PDB entry 1W7A | X-ray diffraction, 2.27 A resolution | chains A and E of the 4 polymer chains in the assembly

== Chain A ==
Molecule: DNA mismatch repair protein muts
From: Escherichia coli
UniProt: P23909 (MUTS_ECOLI); residues 1-800 here = UniProt positions 1-800
Sequence (800 residues; row label = number of the first residue in the row):
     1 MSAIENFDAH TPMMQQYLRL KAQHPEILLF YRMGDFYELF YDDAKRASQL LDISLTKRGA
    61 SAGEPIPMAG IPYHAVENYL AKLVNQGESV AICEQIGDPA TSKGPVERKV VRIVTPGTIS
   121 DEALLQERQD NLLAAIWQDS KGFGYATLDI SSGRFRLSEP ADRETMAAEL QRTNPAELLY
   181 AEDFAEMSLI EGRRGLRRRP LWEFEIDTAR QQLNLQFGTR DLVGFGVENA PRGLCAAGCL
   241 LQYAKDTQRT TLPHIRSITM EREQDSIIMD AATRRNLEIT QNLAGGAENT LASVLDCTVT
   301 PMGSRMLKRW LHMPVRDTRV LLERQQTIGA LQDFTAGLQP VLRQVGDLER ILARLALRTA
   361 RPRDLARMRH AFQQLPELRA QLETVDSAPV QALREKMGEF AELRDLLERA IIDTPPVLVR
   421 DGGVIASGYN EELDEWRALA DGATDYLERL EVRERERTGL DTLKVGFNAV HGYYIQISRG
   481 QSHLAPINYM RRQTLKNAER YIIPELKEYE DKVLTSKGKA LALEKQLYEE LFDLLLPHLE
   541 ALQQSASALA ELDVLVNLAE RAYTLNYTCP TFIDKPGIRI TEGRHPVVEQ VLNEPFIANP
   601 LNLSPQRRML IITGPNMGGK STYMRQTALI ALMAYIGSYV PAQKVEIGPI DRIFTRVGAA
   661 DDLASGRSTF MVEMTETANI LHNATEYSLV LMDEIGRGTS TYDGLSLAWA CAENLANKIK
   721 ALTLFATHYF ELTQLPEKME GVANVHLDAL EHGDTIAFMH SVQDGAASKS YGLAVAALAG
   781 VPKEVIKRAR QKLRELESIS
Unresolved in the structure: 1, 660-667
Bound ions: Mg2+: Ser621 (together with ATP)
Ligand contacts: ATP (adenosine-5'-triphosphate): Val588, Leu592, Pro595, Phe596, Ile597, Asn599, Pro615, Asn616, Met617, Gly618, Gly619, Lys620, Ser621, Thr622, Glu694, His760
Curated features (UniProtKB/Swiss-Prot):
  - binding site (ATP): Gly614 to Ser621

== Chain E ==
Molecule: 30-nt DNA strand
Sequence (30 nucleotides; each row starts with the number of its first residue):
     1 AGCTGCCAGG CACCAGTGTC AGCGTCCTAT
Unresolved in the structure: 19-30

== Interface between chain A and chain E ==
Residue-residue contacts - 28 pairs, chain A then chain E:
  Thr11(A) with DA12(E), phosphate contact; DC13(E), phosphate contact
  Pro12(A) with DA12(E), phosphate contact
  Met13(A) with DC11(E), phosphate contact; DA12(E), hydrogen bond to the phosphate
  Met33(A) with DG9(E), hydrogen bond to the base; DG10(E), sugar contact; DC11(E), sugar contact
  Gly34(A) with DG9(E), phosphate contact; DG10(E), hydrogen bond to the sugar
  Asp35(A) with DA8(E), sugar contact; DG9(E), hydrogen bond to the sugar
  Phe36(A) with DA8(E), base contact; DG9(E), base contact
  Glu38(A) with DG9(E), base contact; DG10(E), hydrogen bond to the base
  Arg58(A) with DG10(E), base contact; DC11(E), hydrogen bond to the base; DA12(E), hydrogen bond to the sugar
  Ala60(A) with DC13(E), phosphate contact
  Ser61(A) with DC13(E), hydrogen bond to the phosphate; DC14(E), phosphate contact
  Gln95(A) with DG10(E), phosphate contact
  Pro99(A) with DG10(E), phosphate contact
  Pro105(A) with DC11(E), phosphate contact
  Val106(A) with DC11(E), hydrogen bond to the phosphate
  Arg108(A) with DG10(E), hydrogen bond to the phosphate; DC11(E), salt bridge to the phosphate
Other interface residues (no listed pair), chain A (18 interface residues in all): Gly59, Val470
Other interface residues (no listed pair), chain E (8 interface residues in all): DC7

== In short ==
The interface between chain A and chain E involves 18 residues on one side and 8 on the other, with 10
hydrogen bonds and 1 salt bridge. Among the polar pairs are Met33(A)-DG9(E), Glu38(A)-DG10(E) and
Arg58(A)-DC11(E). Chain A binds ATP.
Here chain A is DNA mismatch repair protein muts (Escherichia coli) and chain E is a 30-nt DNA strand. Entry
1W7A (ATP bound MutS) was determined by X-ray diffraction.
